Entry 9GB2 (electron microscopy, 3.43 A resolution); this record covers chains B and f of the 42 polymer chains in the assembly.

# Chain B
Molecule: gp65 - Triplex 1a protein
Organism: Clostridioides difficile
UniProt: J9QE72 (J9QE72_9CAUD); numbering as in UniProt (aligned over 1-378)
Amino-acid sequence (378 residues; numbered 1 to 378; the number before each row is that of its first residue):
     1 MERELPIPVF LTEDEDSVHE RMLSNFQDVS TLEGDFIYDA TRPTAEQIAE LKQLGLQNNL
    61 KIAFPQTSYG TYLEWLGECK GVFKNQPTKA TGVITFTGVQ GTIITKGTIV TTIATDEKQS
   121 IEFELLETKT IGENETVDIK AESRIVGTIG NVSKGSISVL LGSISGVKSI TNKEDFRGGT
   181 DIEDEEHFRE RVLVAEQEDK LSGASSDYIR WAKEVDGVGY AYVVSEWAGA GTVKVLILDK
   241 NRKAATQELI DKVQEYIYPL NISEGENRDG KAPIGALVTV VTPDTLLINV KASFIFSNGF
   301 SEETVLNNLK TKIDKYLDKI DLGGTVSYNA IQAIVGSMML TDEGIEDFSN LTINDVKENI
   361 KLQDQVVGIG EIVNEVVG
Not modelled in the structure: 1

# Chain f
Molecule: gp55 - Tail sheath protein
Organism: Clostridioides difficile
UniProt: A0A9X8RMY4 (A0A9X8RMY4_CLODI); residues 1-473 here = UniProt positions 1-473
Amino-acid sequence (473 residues; row label = number of the first residue in the row):
     1 MATGTWNEKE RKEIPGFYNR FKTQAEKSTN TGLKGRLAMP IRANWGDVGK VVTIKNDLRQ
    61 LKNLFGDDMN YSAFKLGKLA LLGNVKELLL YRLVDGNQKK GTLTLKDTTE NSAKDVIKLE
   121 TKYPTARNFN VTIKSNLVDS DKKDFIFFEN TKQLFSSSIK GTIDEIVLEI NSNLDNEYVI
   181 ATKVADSDTI LANVVNQALE GGNDGCTSIT NESYLKALEE FERYSFDSFV LDGVADEALQ
   241 ETTKAWVAKN KELGKDILLF LGGKTEDNIK QINDKSKSFN DENIVNVGSS AYYENIKYTP
   301 SEVAVYIAAL SVSKGITGSI CNAKTIFEEV EPRLSQSEVK ECLKSGTLVL DFDDGDVIIV
   361 DDVNTFKKYV DDKNEAMGYI SNIMFINTIN KDTSLKRKEF VGKIFNDATG QTTVICALKK
   421 YFEELMSQGI ISEFNVDIDT ELQATAKADE FYWKWDAVKV DVMKKIYGTG YLG
Not modelled in the structure: 1-12, 473

# How chain B and chain f interact
Residue-residue contacts (26):
  Thr111(B) with Thr151(f), hydrogen bond
  Thr112(B) with Thr151(f)
  Ile113(B) with Phe148(f), hydrophobic; Gln153(f)
  Ala114(B) with Thr151(f), hydrogen bond (backbone-backbone); Lys152(f); Gln153(f), hydrogen bond (backbone-backbone)
  Thr115(B) with Lys152(f)
  Asp116(B) with Lys152(f), salt bridge
  Ser120(B) with Thr151(f), hydrogen bond
  Ser158(B) with Val195(f)
  Val159(B) with Phe148(f), hydrophobic; Thr151(f)
  Leu160(B) with Asn196(f), hydrogen bond (backbone-side chain)
  Leu161(B) with Asn196(f), hydrogen bond (backbone-side chain)
  Gly162(B) with Asn196(f), hydrogen bond (backbone-side chain)
  Ser163(B) with Asn196(f); Gln197(f), hydrogen bond
  Val167(B) with Asn193(f); Val194(f)
  Lys168(B) with Ile133(f); Asn193(f); Val194(f), hydrogen bond (backbone-backbone); Val195(f)
  Ser169(B) with Val195(f)
  Ile170(B) with Val195(f), hydrophobic

# Overview
17 residues of chain B face 10 of chain f across their interface, with 9 hydrogen bonds and 1 salt bridge.
Among the polar pairs are Asp116(B)-Lys152(f), Thr111(B)-Thr151(f) and Ser120(B)-Thr151(f).
Chain B is gp65 - Triplex 1a protein and chain f is gp55 - Tail sheath protein, both from Clostridioides
difficile; the structure, Extended phiCD508 baseplate, was determined by electron microscopy (same publication
as 9G8S, 9GB0, 9GB1, 9GB5 and 9GB7).
